1HUC - chains A and B; structure by X-ray diffraction, 2.10 A resolution.

== Chain A ==
Protein: Cathepsin B
From: Homo sapiens
Notes: EC 3.4.22.1
Reference sequence: P07858 (CATB_HUMAN); residues 1-47 here correspond to UniProt positions 80-126 (UniProt number = residue number + 79)
Chain sequence (47 residues; numbered 1 to 47; the number before each row is that of its first residue):
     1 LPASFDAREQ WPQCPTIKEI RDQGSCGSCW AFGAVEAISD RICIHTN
UniProt features mapped onto this chain:
  - active site: C29
Disulfides: C14-C43
What the authors report for this chain:
  - catalytic residues: C29

== Chain B ==
Protein: Cathepsin B
From: Homo sapiens
Notes: EC 3.4.22.1
Reference sequence: P07858 (CATB_HUMAN); residues 50-254 here correspond to UniProt positions 129-333 (UniProt number = residue number + 79)
Chain sequence (205 residues; each row starts with the number of its first residue):
    50 VSVEVSAEDL LTCCGSMCGD GCNGGYPAEA WNFWTRKGLV SGGLYESHVG CRPYSIPPCE
   110 HHVNGSRPPC TGEGDTPKCS KICEPGYSPT YKQDKHYGYN SYSVSNSEKD IMAEIYKNGP
   170 VEGAFSVYSD FLLYKSGVYQ HVTGEMMGGH AIRILGWGVE NGTPYWLVAN SWNTDWGDNG
   230 FFKILRGQDH CGIESEVVAG IPRTD
UniProt features mapped onto this chain:
  - active site: H199, N219
  - modified residue: K141 (N6-acetyllysine)
  - glycosylation: N113 (N-linked (GlcNAc...) asparagine)
Disulfides: C62-C128, C63-C67, C100-C132, C108-C119
What the authors report for this chain:
  - specificity-determining residues: H110, H111, E245

== Chain A / chain B interface ==
Pairs across the interface - 125 pairs, chain A then chain B:
  L1(A) - K158(B)
  L1(A) - M161(B)  hydrophobic
  L1(A) - Y165(B)  hydrophobic
  P2(A) - Y165(B)
  P2(A) - W206(B)  hydrogen bond (backbone-side chain)
  A3(A) - W206(B)
  A3(A) - G207(B)
  S4(A) - W206(B)
  S4(A) - G207(B)
  F5(A) - G205(B)
  F5(A) - W206(B)  hydrogen bond (backbone-backbone)
  D6(A) - L204(B)
  D6(A) - L216(B)
  A7(A) - P169(B)  hydrophobic
  A7(A) - L204(B)  hydrogen bond (backbone-backbone)
  R8(A) - L204(B)
  R8(A) - L216(B)
  R8(A) - F230(B)
  W11(A) - I164(B)
  W11(A) - Y165(B)
  W11(A) - G168(B)
  P15(A) - S51(B)
  T16(A) - S51(B)
  I17(A) - R202(B)  hydrogen bond (backbone-side chain)
  E19(A) - E53(B)
  E19(A) - L93(B)
  E19(A) - R202(B)  hydrogen bond (backbone-side chain)
  I20(A) - A218(B)  hydrophobic
  I20(A) - N219(B)
  I20(A) - N222(B)
  I20(A) - N228(B)
  I20(A) - G229(B)
  I20(A) - F230(B)  hydrophobic
  R21(A) - V54(B)  hydrogen bond (side chain-backbone)
  R21(A) - L93(B)
  R21(A) - S220(B)
  R21(A) - W221(B)
  R21(A) - N222(B)  hydrogen bond (backbone-backbone)
  D22(A) - Y103(B)
  D22(A) - P107(B)
  D22(A) - C108(B)
  D22(A) - H110(B)  salt bridge
  D22(A) - R116(B)  salt bridge
  D22(A) - S220(B)
  D22(A) - N222(B)  hydrogen bond
  Q23(A) - Y103(B)  hydrogen bond (backbone-side chain)
  Q23(A) - H110(B)
  Q23(A) - H199(B)
  Q23(A) - S220(B)  hydrogen bond
  Q23(A) - W221(B)
  G24(A) - I105(B)
  G24(A) - P106(B)
  G24(A) - C108(B)
  G24(A) - H110(B)
  S25(A) - I105(B)
  S25(A) - C108(B)
  S25(A) - C119(B)
  S25(A) - T120(B)  hydrogen bond (side chain-backbone)
  S25(A) - G121(B)
  S25(A) - E122(B)
  S25(A) - G123(B)  hydrogen bond (backbone-backbone)
  C26(A) - L60(B)  hydrophobic
  C26(A) - C71(B)  disulfide
  C26(A) - Y103(B)
  C26(A) - G121(B)
  C26(A) - E122(B)
  G27(A) - G70(B)
  G27(A) - C71(B)  hydrogen bond (backbone-backbone)
  G27(A) - G73(B)
  S28(A) - Y103(B)  hydrogen bond
  C29(A) - E171(B)
  C29(A) - H199(B)
  C29(A) - A200(B)
  W30(A) - L59(B)
  W30(A) - C67(B)  hydrophobic
  W30(A) - G70(B)  hydrogen bond (side chain-backbone)
  W30(A) - G73(B)
  W30(A) - G74(B)
  W30(A) - P76(B)  hydrophobic
  W30(A) - A79(B)  hydrophobic
  W30(A) - E171(B)
  A31(A) - L59(B)  hydrophobic
  F32(A) - A56(B)  hydrophobic
  F32(A) - Y103(B)
  G33(A) - E171(B)
  G33(A) - I201(B)
  A34(A) - A79(B)  hydrophobic
  A34(A) - W80(B)
  A34(A) - E171(B)  hydrogen bond (backbone-side chain)
  V35(A) - V54(B)  hydrophobic
  V35(A) - S55(B)
  V35(A) - A56(B)  hydrophobic
  V35(A) - L88(B)  hydrophobic
  E36(A) - R202(B)  salt bridge
  A37(A) - W80(B)  hydrophobic
  A37(A) - P169(B)
  A37(A) - V170(B)
  A37(A) - R202(B)
  I38(A) - W80(B)  hydrophobic
  I38(A) - W83(B)
  S39(A) - V52(B)  hydrogen bond (side chain-backbone)
  S39(A) - E53(B)
  S39(A) - V54(B)  hydrogen bond (side chain-backbone)
  D40(A) - P169(B)
  D40(A) - R202(B)  salt bridge
  R41(A) - Y151(B)  hydrogen bond
  R41(A) - E163(B)  salt bridge
  R41(A) - N167(B)
  R41(A) - G168(B)  hydrogen bond (side chain-backbone)
  R41(A) - P169(B)  hydrogen bond (side chain-backbone)
  R41(A) - V170(B)
  R41(A) - A248(B)
  R41(A) - G249(B)  hydrogen bond (side chain-backbone)
  R41(A) - P251(B)
  I42(A) - V52(B)  hydrophobic
  I42(A) - V54(B)  hydrophobic
  I42(A) - P251(B)
  C43(A) - V50(B)
  I44(A) - N167(B)
  I44(A) - G168(B)
  I44(A) - P169(B)
  H45(A) - N167(B)  hydrogen bond
  T46(A) - V50(B)
  N47(A) - T253(B)  hydrogen bond
  N47(A) - D254(B)
Also at the interface, not in a pair above, chain A (42 interface residues in all): K18
Also at the interface, not in a pair above, chain B (72 interface residues in all): Y75, G91, H145, A162, T223, R235, I250
Cross-chain cystine bridges: C26(A)-C71(B)

== Overview ==
42 residues of chain A and 72 residues of chain B are in contact, with 1 disulfide bond, 24 hydrogen bonds and
5 salt bridges. Among the polar pairs are D22(A)-H110(B), D22(A)-R116(B) and E36(A)-R202(B). From the paper:
the catalytic residue C29(A); specificity determinants H110(B), H111(B) and E245(B).
Chain A is Cathepsin B and chain B is Cathepsin B, both from Homo sapiens; the structure, The refined 2.15
angstroms X-ray crystal structure of human liver cathepsin B: the structural basis for ..., was determined by
X-ray diffraction.
